Entry 3PO2 (X-ray diffraction, 3.30 A resolution); this record covers chains D and G of the 15 polymer chains in the assembly.

# Chain D
Protein: DNA-directed RNA polymerase II subunit RPB4
Organism: Saccharomyces cerevisiae
Notes: EC 2.7.7.6
UniProtKB: P20433 (RPB4_YEAST); numbering as in UniProt (aligned over 1-221)
Amino-acid sequence (221 residues; each row starts with the number of its first residue):
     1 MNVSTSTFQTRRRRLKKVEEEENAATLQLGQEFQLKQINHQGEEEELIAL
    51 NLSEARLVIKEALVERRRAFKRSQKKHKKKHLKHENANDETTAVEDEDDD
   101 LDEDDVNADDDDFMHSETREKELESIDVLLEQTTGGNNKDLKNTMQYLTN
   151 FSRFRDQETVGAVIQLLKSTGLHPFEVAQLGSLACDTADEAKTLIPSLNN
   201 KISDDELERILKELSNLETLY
Disordered / not traced: 77-117
Curated features (UniProtKB/Swiss-Prot):
  - modified residue: M1 (N-acetylmethionine), T91 (Phosphothreonine), T92 (Phosphothreonine)

# Chain G
Protein: DNA-directed RNA polymerase II subunit RPB7
Organism: Saccharomyces cerevisiae
Notes: EC 2.7.7.6
UniProtKB: P34087 (RPB7_YEAST); numbering as in UniProt (aligned over 1-171)
Amino-acid sequence (171 residues; each row starts with the number of its first residue):
     1 MFFIKDLSLNITLHPSFFGPRMKQYLKTKLLEEVEGSCTGKFGYILCVLD
    51 YDNIDIQRGRILPTDGSAEFNVKYRAVVFKPFKGEVVDGTVVSCSQHGFE
   101 VQVGPMKVFVTKHLMPQDLTFNAGSNPPSYQSSEDVITIKSRIRVKIEGC
   151 ISQVSSIHAIGSIKEDYLGAI
Curated features (UniProtKB/Swiss-Prot):
  - mutagenesis: V108 to H113 (Lowers nucleic-acid binding of RPB4-RPB7 by 10-fold; no effect on association with Pol II core complex; abolishes transcriptional activity of Pol II), I151 to H158 (No effect on nucleic-acid binding of RPB4-RPB7 and on association with Pol II core complex; abolishes transcriptional activity of Pol II)

# How chain D and chain G interact
Pairs across the interface - 105 pairs, chain D then chain G:
  V3(D) with L9(G); N10(G)
  S4(D) with L9(G); T39(G)
  T5(D) with L7(G); S8(G); L9(G); V34(G); F42(G); Y74(G), hydrogen bond
  S6(D) with L7(G); S8(G), hydrogen bond (side chain-backbone); N10(G); F42(G)
  T7(D) with K5(G); D6(G); F42(G)
  F8(D) with D6(G); K73(G)
  E22(D) with K83(G), salt bridge
  N23(D) with F82(G); K83(G)
  A24(D) with K83(G)
  L29(D) with F82(G), hydrophobic
  E32(D) with K5(G); K41(G), salt bridge; F42(G)
  F33(D) with F3(G), hydrophobic; K5(G); K41(G); F42(G); K80(G)
  Q37(D) with K5(G)
  N39(D) with D6(G)
  H40(D) with D6(G); L7(G), hydrogen bond (side chain-backbone); K73(G), hydrogen bond (backbone-side chain); Y74(G), hydrogen bond (side chain-backbone)
  E45(D) with R75(G), salt bridge
  L47(D) with F3(G), hydrophobic
  I48(D) with F2(G); F3(G); I4(G), hydrogen bond (backbone-backbone); R75(G)
  A49(D) with F2(G); F3(G), hydrophobic
  L50(D) with M1(G); F2(G), hydrogen bond (backbone-backbone); I4(G), hydrophobic
  L52(D) with F2(G), hydrophobic
  V58(D) with L49(G), hydrophobic; V77(G), hydrophobic
  I59(D) with C47(G), hydrophobic
  A62(D) with L49(G), hydrophobic
  L63(D) with C47(G), hydrophobic
  R66(D) with E35(G), salt bridge; V48(G), hydrogen bond (side chain-backbone)
  A69(D) with D52(G)
  F70(D) with Y51(G)
  R72(D) with D52(G), salt bridge
  S73(D) with R21(G), hydrogen bond (backbone-side chain); Q24(G)
  T134(D) with E35(G)
  N138(D) with E35(G); G36(G); L46(G)
  K139(D) with P105(G), hydrogen bond (side chain-backbone)
  D140(D) with G36(G); Y44(G); P105(G)
  L141(D) with L46(G); C47(G), hydrophobic
  N143(D) with Q102(G); G104(G)
  T144(D) with F2(G); L46(G); G104(G); P105(G)
  Y147(D) with D88(G), hydrogen bond (side chain-backbone); V103(G); G104(G)
  L148(D) with F2(G), hydrophobic
  N150(D) with R142(G), hydrogen bond (backbone-side chain)
  F151(D) with D88(G); G89(G); T90(G); R142(G)
  F175(D) with M1(G); E85(G)
  A178(D) with M1(G)
  Q179(D) with E85(G); V86(G)
  S182(D) with D88(G)
  L183(D) with V86(G); D88(G); R144(G)
  A184(D) with R144(G), hydrogen bond (backbone-side chain)
  T187(D) with Y167(G)
  D189(D) with Y167(G), hydrogen bond
  E190(D) with R144(G), salt bridge; Y167(G)
  T193(D) with Y167(G)
  L194(D) with V86(G); R144(G); Y167(G), hydrophobic
Other interface residues (no listed pair), chain D (57 interface residues in all): A25, G30, A55, E65, K76
Other interface residues (no listed pair), chain G (51 interface residues in all): L31, E33, S37, V78, G84, D166, L168

# Overview
57 residues of chain D face 51 of chain G across their interface; the contacts include 14 hydrogen bonds and 6
salt bridges. Polar pairs include E22(D)-K83(G), E32(D)-K41(G) and E45(D)-R75(G). Curated annotation (UniProt)
lists 14 mutagenesis sites on chain G.
Chain D is DNA-directed RNA polymerase II subunit RPB4 and chain G is DNA-directed RNA polymerase II subunit
RPB7, both from Saccharomyces cerevisiae; the structure, Arrested RNA Polymerase II elongation complex, was
determined by X-ray diffraction (same publication as 3PO3).
